PDB entry 7EIR | X-ray diffraction, 1.92 A resolution | chain A

# Chain A
Molecule: Chondroitin sulfate ABC endolyase
Organism: Proteus vulgaris
Notes: EC 4.2.2.20
UniProtKB: P59807 (CABC1_PROVU); residue numbers follow UniProt; this construct covers 1-1021
Amino-acid sequence (1021 residues; numbered 1 to 1021; the number before each row is that of its first residue):
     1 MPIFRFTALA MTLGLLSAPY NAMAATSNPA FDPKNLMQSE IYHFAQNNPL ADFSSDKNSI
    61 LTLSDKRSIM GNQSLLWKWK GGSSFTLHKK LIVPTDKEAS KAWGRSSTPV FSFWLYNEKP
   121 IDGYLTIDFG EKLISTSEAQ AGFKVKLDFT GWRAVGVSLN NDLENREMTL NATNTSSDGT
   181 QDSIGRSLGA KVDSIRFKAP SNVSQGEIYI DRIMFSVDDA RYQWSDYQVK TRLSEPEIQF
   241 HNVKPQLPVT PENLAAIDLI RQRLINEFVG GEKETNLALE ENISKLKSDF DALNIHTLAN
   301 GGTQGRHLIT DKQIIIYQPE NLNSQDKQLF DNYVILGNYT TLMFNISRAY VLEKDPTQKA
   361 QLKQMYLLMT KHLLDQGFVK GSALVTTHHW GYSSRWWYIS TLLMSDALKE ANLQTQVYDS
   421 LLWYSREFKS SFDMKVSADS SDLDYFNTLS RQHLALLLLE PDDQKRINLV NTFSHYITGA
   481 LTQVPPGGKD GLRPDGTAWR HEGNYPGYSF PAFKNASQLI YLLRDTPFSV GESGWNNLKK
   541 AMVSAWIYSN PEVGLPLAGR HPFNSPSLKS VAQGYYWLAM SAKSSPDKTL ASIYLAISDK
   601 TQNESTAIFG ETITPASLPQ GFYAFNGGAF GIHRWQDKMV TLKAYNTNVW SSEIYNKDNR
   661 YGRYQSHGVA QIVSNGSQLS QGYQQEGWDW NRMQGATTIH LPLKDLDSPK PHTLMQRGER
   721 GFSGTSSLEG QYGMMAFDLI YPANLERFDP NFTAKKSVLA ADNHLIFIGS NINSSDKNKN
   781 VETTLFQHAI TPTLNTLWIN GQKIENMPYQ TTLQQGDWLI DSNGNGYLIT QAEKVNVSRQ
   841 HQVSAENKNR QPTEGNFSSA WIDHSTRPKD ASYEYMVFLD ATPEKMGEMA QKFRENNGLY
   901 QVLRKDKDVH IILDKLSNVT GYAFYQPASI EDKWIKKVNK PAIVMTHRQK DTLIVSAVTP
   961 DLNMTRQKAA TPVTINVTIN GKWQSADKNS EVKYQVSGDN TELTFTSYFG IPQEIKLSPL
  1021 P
Unresolved in the structure: 1-24, 138-139, 165-187, 271-272, 986-989
Bound ions: Mg2+: His43, Met70, Gln73, Asp211
UniProt features mapped onto this chain:
  - active site: His501 (Proton acceptor), Tyr508 (Proton donor)
  - binding site (Na(+)): His43, Met70, Gln73, Asp211
  - site: Arg560 (Transition state stabilizer), Glu653 (Important for catalytic activity)
  - mutagenesis: Arg500 (R500A: Still active on both chondroitin 6-sulfate and dermatan sulfate, but with highly reduced catalytic efficiency), His501 (H501A/K/R: Loss of activity on both chondroitin 6-sulfate and dermatan sulfate), Tyr508 (Y508A: Loss of activity on both chondroitin 6-sulfate and dermatan sulfate; Y508F: Still active on both chondroitin 6-sulfate and dermatan sulfate, but with greatly reduced catalytic efficiency), Arg560 (R560A: Loss of activity on both chondroitin 6-sulfate and dermatan sulfate), His561 (H561A: Still active on both chondroitin 6-sulfate and dermatan sulfate, but with reduced catalytic efficiency), Glu653 (E653A/D: Loss of activity on both chondroitin 6-sulfate and dermatan sulfate; E653Q: Still active on both chondroitin 6-sulfate and dermatan sulfate, but with reduced catalytic efficiency), His712 (H712A: Still active on both chondroitin 6-sulfate and dermatan sulfate, but with reduced catalytic efficiency)
From the paper describing this entry:
  - binding site for N-acetyl-D-galactosamine 6-sulfate: Asn276, Arg395, Asp490, Arg500, His501, His561
  - specificity-determining residues: Asp490, Arg500
  - binding site for 4,5-dehydro-D-glucuronic acid: Arg500, His501, Tyr508, Arg560, Asn564
  - specificity-determining residues: Asp658 (from molecular simulation)
  - catalytic residues: Arg500, His501, Tyr508, Arg560 (citing earlier work)

# In short
His43, Met70, Gln73 and Asp211 form the Mg2+ site. UniProt lists active-site residues His501 and Tyr508, 4
Na+-binding residues and 7 mutagenesis sites. The paper reports catalytic residues Arg500, His501 and Tyr508
among others; a binding site for N-acetyl-D-galactosamine 6-sulfate at Asn276, Arg395 and Asp490 among others.
Chain A is Chondroitin sulfate ABC endolyase (Proteus vulgaris); the structure, Crystal structure of
chondroitin ABC lyase I in complex with chondroitin disaccharide 6S, was determined by X-ray diffraction
together with 7EIP, 7EIQ and 7EIS from the same study.
